PDB entry 6PPD | electron microscopy, 3.70 A resolution | chains 4 and 5 of the 16 polymer chains in the assembly

[Chain 4]
Protein: Major capsid protein
Organism: Human herpesvirus 8
UniProt: D0UZN7 (D0UZN7_HHV8); residue numbers follow UniProt; this construct covers 1-1376
Sequence (1376 residues; each row starts with the number of its first residue):
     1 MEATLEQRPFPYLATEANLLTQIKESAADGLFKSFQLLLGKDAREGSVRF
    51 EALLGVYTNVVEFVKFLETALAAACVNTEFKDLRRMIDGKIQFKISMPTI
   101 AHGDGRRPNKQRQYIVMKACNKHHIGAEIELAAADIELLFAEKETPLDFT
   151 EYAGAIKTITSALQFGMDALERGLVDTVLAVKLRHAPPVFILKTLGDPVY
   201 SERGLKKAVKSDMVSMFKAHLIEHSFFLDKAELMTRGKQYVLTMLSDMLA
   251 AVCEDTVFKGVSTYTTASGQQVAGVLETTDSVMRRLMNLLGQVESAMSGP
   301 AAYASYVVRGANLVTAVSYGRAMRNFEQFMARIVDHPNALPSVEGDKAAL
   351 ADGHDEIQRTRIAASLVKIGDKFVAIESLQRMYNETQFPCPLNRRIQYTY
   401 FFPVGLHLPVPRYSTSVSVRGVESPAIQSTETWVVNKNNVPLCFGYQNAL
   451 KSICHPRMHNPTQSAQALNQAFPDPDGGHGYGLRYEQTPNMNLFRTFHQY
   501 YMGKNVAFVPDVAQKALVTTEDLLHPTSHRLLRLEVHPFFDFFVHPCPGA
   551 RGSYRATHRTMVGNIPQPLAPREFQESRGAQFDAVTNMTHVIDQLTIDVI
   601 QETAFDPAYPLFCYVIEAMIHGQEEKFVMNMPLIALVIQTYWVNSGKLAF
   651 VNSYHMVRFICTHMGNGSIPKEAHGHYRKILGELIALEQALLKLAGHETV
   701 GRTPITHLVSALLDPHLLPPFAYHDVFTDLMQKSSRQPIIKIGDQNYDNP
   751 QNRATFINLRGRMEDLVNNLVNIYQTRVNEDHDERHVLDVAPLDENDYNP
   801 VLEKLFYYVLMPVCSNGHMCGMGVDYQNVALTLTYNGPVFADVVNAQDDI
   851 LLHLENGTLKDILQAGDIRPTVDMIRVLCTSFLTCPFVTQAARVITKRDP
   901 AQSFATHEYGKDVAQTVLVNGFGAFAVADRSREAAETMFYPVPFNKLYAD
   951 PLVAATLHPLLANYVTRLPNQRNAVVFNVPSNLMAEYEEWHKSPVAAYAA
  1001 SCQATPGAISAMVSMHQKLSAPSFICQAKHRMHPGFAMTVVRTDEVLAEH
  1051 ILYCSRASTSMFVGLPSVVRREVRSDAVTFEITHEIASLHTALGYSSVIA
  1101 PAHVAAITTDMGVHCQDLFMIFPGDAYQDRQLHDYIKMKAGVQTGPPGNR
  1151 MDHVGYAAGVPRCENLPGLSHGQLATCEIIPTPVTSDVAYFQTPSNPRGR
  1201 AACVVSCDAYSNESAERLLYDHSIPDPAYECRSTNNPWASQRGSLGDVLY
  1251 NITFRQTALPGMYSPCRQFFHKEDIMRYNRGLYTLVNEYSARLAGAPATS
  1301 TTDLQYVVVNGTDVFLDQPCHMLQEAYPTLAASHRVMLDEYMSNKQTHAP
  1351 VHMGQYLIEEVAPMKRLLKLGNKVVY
Disordered / not traced: 1-46, 254-262, 342-356, 410-426, 1142-1174, 1253-1260, 1294-1313, 1345-1350

[Chain 5]
Protein: Triplex capsid protein 1
Organism: Human herpesvirus 8
UniProt: Q76RF6 (Q76RF6_HHV8); residue numbers follow UniProt; this construct covers 1-331
Sequence (331 residues; each row starts with the number of its first residue):
     1 MKVQAENAARLGRQVLGLLPPPTHRVSLTRGPEFARGVRDLLSKYAASTR
    51 PTVGSLHEALRQAPFRQPTYGDFLVYSQTFSPQEPLGTFLFSFKQEDNGS
   101 SMDMLLTPTSLFMLSGMEAAKAPQTHKVAGVWYGSGSGLADFIPNLSELM
   151 DTGEFHTLLTPVGPMVQSVHSTFVTKVTSAMKGVGLARDEPRAHVGLTLP
   201 CDMLVDLDESCPMVQRREPAGLNVTIYASLVYLRVNQRPSMALTFFQSGK
   251 GFAEVVAMIKDHFTDVIRTKYIQLRHELYINRLVFGAVCTLGTVPFDSHP
   301 VHQSLNVKGTSLPVLVFANFEAACGPWTVFL
Disordered / not traced: 1-5, 189-191, 212-216, 307-310
Reported in the primary citation:
  - mutagenesis - L278R/I280R/L283E, I280R: decreased growth

[Interface between chain 4 and chain 5]
Contacting residue pairs (31):
  E79(4) with T29(5)
  L131(4) with L42(5), hydrophobic
  I136(4) with L42(5), hydrophobic
  F140(4) with L42(5); S43(5); R50(5), hydrogen bond (backbone-side chain)
  A141(4) with R50(5)
  E142(4) with R50(5)
  I159(4) with L42(5), hydrophobic
  L163(4) with V38(5), hydrophobic
  M167(4) with L28(5)
  L170(4) with L28(5), hydrophobic
  Y303(4) with T29(5)
  V1063(4) with T29(5)
  L1065(4) with R25(5), hydrogen bond (backbone-side chain); S27(5)
  P1066(4) with H24(5); R25(5); V26(5), hydrogen bond (backbone-backbone); L28(5), hydrophobic
  S1067(4) with T23(5); H24(5); R25(5)
  V1068(4) with T23(5); H24(5), hydrogen bond (backbone-backbone); L41(5), hydrophobic
  R1070(4) with Y45(5)
  V1073(4) with Y45(5)
  R1074(4) with Y45(5)
  V1078(4) with Y45(5), hydrophobic
  F1080(4) with L41(5), hydrophobic
Also at the interface, not in a pair above, chain 4 (25 interface residues in all): E137, V1069, I1082, H1084
Also at the interface, not in a pair above, chain 5 (16 interface residues in all): R30, R39, A46

[Overview]
Chain 4 and chain 5 form an interface of 25 and 16 residues respectively; the contacts include 4 hydrogen
bonds. Among the polar pairs are F140(4)-R50(5), L1065(4)-R25(5) and P1066(4)-V26(5). The paper reports that
L278R/I280R/L283E and I280R of chain 5 reduce growth.
Chain 4 is Major capsid protein and chain 5 is Triplex capsid protein 1, both from Human herpesvirus 8; the
structure, Kaposi's sarcoma-associated herpesvirus (KSHV), C1 penton vertex register, CATC-absent structure,
was determined by electron microscopy (same publication as 6PPB, 6PPH and 6PPI).
